PDB entry 5VH5 | X-ray diffraction, 1.75 A resolution | chain A

[Chain A]
Name: Infliximab Fc
From: Mus musculus, Homo sapiens
Sequence (255 residues; numbered 196 to 450; the number before each row is that of its first residue):
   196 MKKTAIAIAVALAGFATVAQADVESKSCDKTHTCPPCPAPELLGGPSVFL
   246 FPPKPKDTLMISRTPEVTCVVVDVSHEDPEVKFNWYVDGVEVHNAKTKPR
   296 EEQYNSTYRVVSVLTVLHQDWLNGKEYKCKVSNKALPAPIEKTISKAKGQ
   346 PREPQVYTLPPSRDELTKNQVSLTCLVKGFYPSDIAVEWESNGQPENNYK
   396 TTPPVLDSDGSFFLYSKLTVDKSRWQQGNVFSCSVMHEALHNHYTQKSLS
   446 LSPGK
Unresolved in the structure: 196-240, 448-450
Disulfides: C264-C324, C370-C428
Covalently attached groups: glycan linked to N300
Ion coordination: Zn2+ site 1: H271, H288; Zn2+ site 2: H313, H438 (together with acetate ion); Zn2+ site 3 near E321 (its only coordinating residue here)
What the authors report for this chain:
  - post-translational modification sites: N300

[Summary]
N-acetylglucosamine is covalently linked to N300. H271 and H288 coordinate Zn2+ site 1. H313 and H438 form the
Zn2+ site 2. From the paper: a modification site at N300.
Chain A is Infliximab Fc (Mus musculus, Homo sapiens); the structure, Crystal Structure of Fc fragment of
anti-TNFa antibody infliximab, was determined by X-ray diffraction (same publication as 5VH3 and 5VH4).
